9C3E - chains A and H of the 9 polymer chains in the assembly; structure by electron microscopy, 3.50 A resolution.

== Chain A ==
Name: TCRa
Organism: Homo sapiens
Sequence (272 residues; row label = number of the first residue in the row):
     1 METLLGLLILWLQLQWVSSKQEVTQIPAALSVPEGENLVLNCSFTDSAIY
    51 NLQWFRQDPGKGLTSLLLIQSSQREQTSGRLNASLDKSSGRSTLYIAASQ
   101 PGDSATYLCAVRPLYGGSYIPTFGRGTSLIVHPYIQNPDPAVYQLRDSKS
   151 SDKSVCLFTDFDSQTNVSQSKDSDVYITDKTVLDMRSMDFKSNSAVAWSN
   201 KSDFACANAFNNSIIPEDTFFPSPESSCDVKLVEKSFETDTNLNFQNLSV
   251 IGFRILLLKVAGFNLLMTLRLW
Not modelled in the structure: 1-20
Disulfides: Cys42-Cys109, Cys156-Cys206
Glycans and other covalent adducts: N-acetylglucosamine (NAG) linked to Asn41, Asn82, Asn166, Asn200, Asn211
What the authors report for this chain:
  - mutagenesis - S104C/V182C: decreased signaling in response to peptide pulsed COS7-A2 cells
  - mutagenesis - S104C/V182C: unchanged signaling in response to PMA/IMY

== Chain H ==
Name: Cancer/testis antigen 1, Beta-2-microglobulin, MHC class I antigen
Organism: Homo sapiens
UniProt: chimeric construct of P78358, P61769, H9BNV4: residues 1-9 from P78358 (CTG1B_HUMAN) positions 157-165 (UniProt number = residue number + 156); residues 121-218 from P61769 positions 21-118 (UniProt number = residue number - 100); residues 326-593 from H9BNV4 positions 1-268 (UniProt number = residue number - 325)
Sequence (593 residues; each row starts with the number of its first residue; note: 108 numbers in that range are skipped by the numbering (no residue carries them; nothing is unmodelled there); a row labelled like 218A-218Z holds insertion residues (218A, then the next letters in order); X marks 218 residues of unknown identity (built as UNK)):
     1 SLLMWITQV
    11 XXXXXXXXXXXXXXXXXXXXXXXXXXXXXXXXXXXXXXXXXXXXXXXXXX
    61 XXXXXXXXXXXXXXXXXXXXXXXXXXXXXXXXXXXXXXXXXXXXXXXXXX
   111 XXXXXXXXXXIQRTPKIQVYSRHPAENGKSNFLNCYVSGFHPSDIEVDLL
   161 KNGERIEKVEHSDLSFSKDWSFYLLYYTEFTPTEKDEYACRVNHVTLSQP
   211 KIVKWDRD
218A-218Z XXXXXXXXXXXXXXXXXXXXXXXXXX
219A-219Z XXXXXXXXXXXXXXXXXXXXXXXXXX
220A-220Z XXXXXXXXXXXXXXXXXXXXXXXXXX
221A-221Z XXXXXXXXXXXXXXXXXXXXXXXXXX
222A-222D XXXX
   326 SHSMRYFFTSVSRPGRGEPRFIAVGYVDDTQFVRFDSDAASQRMEPRAPW
   376 IEQEGPEYWDGETRKVKAHSQTHRVDLGTLRGYYNQSEAGSHTVQRMYGC
   426 DVGSDWRFLRGYHQYAYDGKDYIALKEDLRSWTAADMAAQTTKHKWEAAH
   476 VAEQLRAYLEGTCVEWLRRYLENGKETLQRTDAPKTHMTHHAVSDHEATL
   526 RCWALSFYPAEITLTWQRDGEDQTQDTELVETRPAGDGTFQKWAAVVVPS
   576 GQEQRYTCHVQHEGLPKP
Not modelled in the structure: 11-120, 135-142, 188-194, 218A-218Z, 219A-219Z, 220A-220Z, 221A-221Z, 222A-222D, 450-468, 517-524, 543-551
Disulfides: Cys145-Cys200, Cys425-Cys488, Cys527-Cys583
Differences from the reference sequence: engineered mutation Val9 (Cys165 in P78358); linker (11-120, 218A-218Z, 219A-219Z, 220A-220Z, 221A-221Z, 222A-222D)
UniProt features mapped onto this chain:
  - modified residue: Gln122 (Pyrrolidone carboxylic acid)
  - glycosylation: Ile121 (N-linked (Glc) (glycation) isoleucine), Lys139 (N-linked (Glc) (glycation) lysine), Lys161 (N-linked (Glc) (glycation) lysine), Lys168 (N-linked (Glc) (glycation) lysine), Lys178 (N-linked (Glc) (glycation) lysine), Lys211 (N-linked (Glc) (glycation) lysine), Lys214 (N-linked (Glc) (glycation) lysine)

== Interface between chain A and chain H ==
Pairs across the interface (16):
  Tyr50(A) - Trp5(H)  hydrophobic
  Ser71(A) - Gln479(H)
  Ser72(A) - His475(H)  hydrogen bond
  Ser72(A) - Glu478(H)
  Arg112(A) - Trp5(H)
  Pro113(A) - Trp5(H)  hydrogen bond (backbone-side chain)
  Leu114(A) - Met4(H)
  Leu114(A) - Trp5(H)
  Tyr115(A) - Met4(H)
  Gly116(A) - Gly386(H)
  Gly116(A) - Arg389(H)
  Gly117(A) - Met4(H)  hydrogen bond (backbone-side chain)
  Gly117(A) - Arg389(H)
  Tyr119(A) - Met4(H)  hydrogen bond (side chain-backbone)
  Tyr119(A) - Trp5(H)  hydrophobic
  Tyr119(A) - Ala393(H)
Also at the interface, not in a pair above, chain A (11 interface residues in all): Ser118
Also at the interface, not in a pair above, chain H (9 interface residues in all): Thr487

== In short ==
11 residues of chain A and 9 residues of chain H are in contact; the contacts include 4 hydrogen bonds. Polar
pairs include Ser72(A)-His475(H), Pro113(A)-Trp5(H) and Gly117(A)-Met4(H). The paper reports that S104C/V182C
of chain A reduce signaling in response to peptide pulsed COS7-A2 cells; S104C/V182C of chain A leave
signaling in response to PMA/IMY unchanged.
Here chain A is TCRa and chain H is Cancer/testis antigen 1, Beta-2-microglobulin, MHC class I antigen, both
from Homo sapiens. Entry 9C3E (TCR - CD3 complex bound to HLA) was determined by electron microscopy together
with 9BBC from the same study.
